PDB entry 8VLR | electron microscopy, 2.60 A resolution | chains C and K of the 10 polymer chains in the assembly

[Chain C]
Molecule: Histone H2A type 1-B/E
Source organism: Homo sapiens
Reference sequence: P04908 (H2A1B_HUMAN); residues 11-118 here correspond to UniProt positions 12-119 (UniProt number = residue number + 1)
Chain sequence (108 residues; each row starts with the number of its first residue):
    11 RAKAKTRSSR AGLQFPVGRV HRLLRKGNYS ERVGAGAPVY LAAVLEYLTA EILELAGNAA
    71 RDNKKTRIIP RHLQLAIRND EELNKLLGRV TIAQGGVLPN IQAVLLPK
Swiss-Prot annotation at these positions:
  - modified residue: Lys-13 (N6-(beta-hydroxybutyryl)lysine), Lys-36 (N6-(2-hydroxyisobutyryl)lysine), Lys-74 (N6-(2-hydroxyisobutyryl)lysine), Lys-75 (N6-(2-hydroxyisobutyryl)lysine), Lys-95 (N6-(2-hydroxyisobutyryl)lysine), Gln-104 (N5-methylglutamine), Lys-118 (N6-(2-hydroxyisobutyryl)lysine)
  - cross-link (Glycyl lysine isopeptide (Lys-Gly)): Lys-13 (interchain with G-Cter in ubiquitin), Lys-15 (interchain with G-Cter in ubiquitin)

[Chain K]
Molecule: 136-nt DNA strand
Source organism: Homo sapiens
Sequence (136 nucleotides; row label = number of the first residue in the row):
    10 TCTCTGCCTG TTCTTCCAAA AGTGTATTTA GAAACTGCTC CAACAAAAGG CAGGTTCAGC
    70 TGAATTCAGC TGAACCTGCC TTTTGATGGA GCAGTTACCA AATACACTTT TGGTAGAATC
   130 TGGTGCTCCA TTATGA

[Chain C / chain K interface]
Contacting residue pairs (18; chain C residue first):
  Arg-11(C) / DT32(K)  hydrogen bond to the phosphate
  Ala-12(C) / DG31(K)  sugar contact
  Ala-12(C) / DT32(K)  hydrogen bond to the phosphate
  Ala-14(C) / DA30(K)  phosphate contact
  Ala-14(C) / DG31(K)  phosphate contact
  Lys-15(C) / DA30(K)  hydrogen bond to the phosphate
  Lys-15(C) / DG31(K)  hydrogen bond to the phosphate
  Thr-16(C) / DA30(K)  phosphate contact
  Arg-17(C) / DA30(K)  salt bridge to the phosphate
  Arg-20(C) / DG31(K)  salt bridge to the phosphate
  Gly-28(C) / DA29(K)  phosphate contact
  Gly-28(C) / DA30(K)  phosphate contact
  Arg-29(C) / DA29(K)  phosphate contact
  Arg-32(C) / DA29(K)  salt bridge to the phosphate
  Glu-41(C) / DT38(K)  phosphate contact
  Arg-42(C) / DT37(K)  base contact
  Arg-42(C) / DT38(K)  sugar contact
  Arg-77(C) / DG19(K)  sugar contact
Also at the interface, not in a pair above, chain K (8 interface residues in all): DA28

[In short]
Chain C and chain K form an interface of 13 and 8 residues respectively; the contacts include 4 hydrogen bonds
and 3 salt bridges. Among the polar pairs are Arg-11(C)/DT32(K), Ala-12(C)/DT32(K) and Lys-15(C)/DA30(K).
Chain C is Histone H2A type 1-B/E and chain K is a 136-nt DNA strand, both from Homo sapiens; the structure,
Cryo-EM structure of native H2AK119bu nucleosome at 2.6, was determined by electron microscopy.
